Entry 8QKV (electron microscopy, 4.70 A resolution (low resolution: residue-level contacts below are approximate; hydrogen-bond / salt-bridge calls are withheld)); this record covers chains B and J of the 20 polymer chains in the assembly.

Chain B:
Protein: Histone H3
From: Saccharomyces cerevisiae S288C
Reference sequence: P61830 (H3_YEAST); residues 0-135 here correspond to UniProt positions 1-136 (UniProt number = residue number + 1)
Amino-acid sequence (136 residues; row label = number of the first residue in the row; numbering starts at 0):
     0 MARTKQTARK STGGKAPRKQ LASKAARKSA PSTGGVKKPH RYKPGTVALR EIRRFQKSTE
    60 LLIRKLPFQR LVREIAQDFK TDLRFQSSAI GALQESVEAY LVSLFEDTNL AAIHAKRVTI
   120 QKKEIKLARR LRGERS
Disordered / not traced: 0-36, 134-135
Differences from the reference sequence: conflict Glu123 (Asp124 in P61830)
Swiss-Prot annotation at these positions:
  - modified residue: Lys4 (N6,N6,N6-trimethyllysine), Lys9 (N6-acetyllysine), Ser10 (Phosphoserine), Lys14 (N6,N6-dimethyllysine), Lys18 (N6-acetyllysine), Lys23 (N6-acetyllysine), Lys27 (N6,N6,N6-trimethyllysine), Lys36 (N6,N6,N6-trimethyllysine), Lys37 (N6-acetyllysine), Lys56 (N6-acetyllysine), Lys64 (N6-acetyllysine), Lys79 (N6,N6,N6-trimethyllysine)

Chain J:
Molecule: 194-nt DNA strand
Sequence (194 nucleotides; each row starts with the number of its first residue; numbers below 1 keep their minus sign (DG-108 is residue -108)):
  -108 GTAAGACACG ACTTATCGCC ACCCCGAGTA CATGCACAGG ATGTATATAT CTGACACGTG
   -48 CCTGGAGACT AGGGAGTAAT CCCCTTGGCG GTTAAAACGC GGGGGACAGC GCGTACGTGC
    12 GTTTAAGCGG TGCTAGAGCT GTCTACGACC AATTGAGCGG CCTCGGCACC GGGATTCTCC
    72 AGGGCGGCCG CGGA

How chain B and chain J interact:
Pairs across the interface - 22 pairs, chain B then chain J:
  Arg40(B) with DG-8(J); DC71(J)
  Lys42(B) with DC70(J); DC71(J)
  Thr45(B) with DT69(J); DC70(J)
  Leu48(B) with DC68(J); DT69(J)
  Arg52(B) with DC68(J)
  Arg63(B) with DA-14(J); DA-13(J)
  Arg83(B) with DT-24(J)
  Phe84(B) with DT-24(J)
  Gln85(B) with DC-26(J); DC-25(J)
  Ser86(B) with DC-25(J)
  Arg116(B) with DA-3(J); DC-2(J)
  Val117(B) with DA-3(J)
  Thr118(B) with DG-4(J); DA-3(J)
  Gln120(B) with DC-2(J)
Also at the interface, not in a pair above, chain B (18 interface residues in all): Tyr41, Leu61, Arg72, Lys115
Also at the interface, not in a pair above, chain J (16 interface residues in all): DT-23, DG-6, DG-5

In short:
18 residues of chain B and 16 residues of chain J are in contact.
Chain B is Histone H3 (Saccharomyces cerevisiae S288C) and chain J is a 194-nt DNA strand; the structure,
SWR1-nucleosome complex in configuration 2, was determined by electron microscopy, deposited together with
8QKU.
